6F9B - chains S and T of the 24 polymer chains in the assembly; structure by electron microscopy, 13.30 A resolution (very low resolution: no residue pairs are listed; an interface is given only as per-side residue counts).

[Chain S]
Name: Glycoprotein
Organism: Rift valley fever virus
Reference sequence: A2T085 (A2T085_RVFV); residues 154-469 here = UniProt positions 154-469
Amino-acid sequence (316 residues; numbered 154 to 469; the number before each row is that of its first residue):
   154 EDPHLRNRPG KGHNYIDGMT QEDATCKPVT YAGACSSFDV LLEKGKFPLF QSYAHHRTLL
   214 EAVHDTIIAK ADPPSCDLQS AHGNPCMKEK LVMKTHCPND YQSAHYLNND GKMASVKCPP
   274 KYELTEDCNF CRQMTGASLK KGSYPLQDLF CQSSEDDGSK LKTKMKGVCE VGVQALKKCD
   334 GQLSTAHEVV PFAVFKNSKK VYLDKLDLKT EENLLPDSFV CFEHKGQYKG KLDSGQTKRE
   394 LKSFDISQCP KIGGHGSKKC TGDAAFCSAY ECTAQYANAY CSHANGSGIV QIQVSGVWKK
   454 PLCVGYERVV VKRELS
Not modelled in the structure: 288-289, 380-392
Disulfide bonds: Cys179-Cys188, Cys229-Cys239, Cys250-Cys281, Cys271-Cys284, Cys304-Cys456, Cys322-Cys332, Cys374-Cys434, Cys402-Cys413, Cys420-Cys425
What the authors report for this chain:
  - post-translational modification sites: Asn438 (proposed by the authors, not directly observed)

[Chain T]
Name: Glycoprotein
Organism: Rift valley fever virus
Reference sequence: A2T072 (A2T072_RVFV); residue numbers follow UniProt; this construct covers 691-1118
Amino-acid sequence (431 residues; each row starts with the number of its first residue):
   688 DPGCSELIQA SSRITTCSTE GVNTKCRLSG TALIRAGSVG AEACLMLKGV KEDQTKFLKI
   748 KTVSSELSCR EGQSYWTGSF SPKCLSSRRC HLVGECHVNR CLSWRDNETS AEFSFVGEST
   808 TMRENKCFEQ CGGWGCGCFN VNPSCLFVHT YLQSVRKEAL RVFNCIDWVH KLTLEITDFD
   868 GSVSTIDLGA SSSRFTNWGS VSLSLDAEGI SGSNSFSFIE SPGKGYAIVD EPFSEIPRQG
   928 FLGEIRCNSE SSVLSAHESC LRAPNLISYK PMIDQLECTT NLIDPFVVFE RGSLPQTRND
   988 KTFAASKGNR GVQAFSKGSV QADLTLMFDN FEVDFVGAAV SCDAAFLNLT GCYSCNAGAR
  1048 VCLSITSTGT GSLSAHNKDG SLHIVLPSEN GTKDQCQILH FTVPEVEEEF MYSCDGDERP
  1108 LLVKGTLIAI D
Sequence notes: expression tag (688-690)
Disulfide bonds: Cys691-Cys731, Cys704-Cys713, Cys756-Cys852, Cys771-Cys965, Cys777-Cys825, Cys783-Cys832, Cys788-Cys814, Cys818-Cys823, Cys934-Cys947, Cys1029-Cys1101, Cys1039-Cys1042, Cys1049-Cys1083
What the authors report for this chain:
  - post-translational modification sites: Asn794, Asn1035 (proposed by the authors, not directly observed)

[How chain S and chain T interact]
At this resolution (13 A) residue pairs are not listed: 27 residues of chain S and 27 of chain T lie at the interface.

[Summary]
The chain S/chain T interface involves 27 residues from each chain. The paper reports modification sites
Asn438(S) and Asn794(T) among others.
Chain S is Glycoprotein and chain T is Glycoprotein, both from Rift valley fever virus; the structure,
Asymmetric unit of Rift Valley fever virus glycoprotein shell, was determined by electron microscopy together
with 6F8P, 6F9C, 6F9D, 6F9E and 6F9F from the same study.
